4U0X - chain B; structure by X-ray diffraction, 2.03 A resolution.

# Chain B
Name: ADC-7 beta-lactamase
Source organism: Acinetobacter baumannii
Notes: EC 3.5.2.6
Reference sequence: Q6DRA1 (Q6DRA1_ACIBA); residues 0-359 here correspond to UniProt positions 24-383 (UniProt number = residue number + 24)
Amino-acid sequence (360 residues; numbered 0 to 359; the number before each row is that of its first residue; numbering starts at 0):
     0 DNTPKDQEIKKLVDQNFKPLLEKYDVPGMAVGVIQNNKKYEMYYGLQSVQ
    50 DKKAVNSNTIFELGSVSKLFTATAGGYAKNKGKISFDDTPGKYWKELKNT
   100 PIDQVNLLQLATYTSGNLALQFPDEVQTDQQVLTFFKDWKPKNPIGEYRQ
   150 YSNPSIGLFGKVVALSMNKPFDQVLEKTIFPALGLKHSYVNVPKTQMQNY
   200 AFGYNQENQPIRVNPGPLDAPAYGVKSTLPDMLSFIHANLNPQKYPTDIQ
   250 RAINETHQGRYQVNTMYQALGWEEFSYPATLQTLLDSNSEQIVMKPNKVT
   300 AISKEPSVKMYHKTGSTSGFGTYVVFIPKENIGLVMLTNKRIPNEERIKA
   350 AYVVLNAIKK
Disordered / not traced: 0, 359
Covalently attached groups: compound ZXM linked to Ser64
Small-molecule neighbours: ZXM (1-{(2R)-2-(dihydroxyboranyl)-2-[(thiophen-2-ylacetyl)amino]ethyl}-1H-1,2,3-triazole-4-carboxylic acid): Gly63, Lys67, Leu119, Gln120, Tyr150, Asn152, Tyr222, Lys312, Thr313, Gly314, Ser315, Thr316, Ser317, Arg340
From the paper describing this entry:
  - binding site for ZXM: Ser64, Gln120, Asn152, Ser315, Ser317, Arg340
  - catalytic residues: Ser64, Ser315

# Summary
Covalently linked compound ZXM: at Ser64. From the paper: catalytic residues Ser64 and Ser315; a binding site
for ZXM at Ser64, Gln120 and Asn152 among others.
Chain B is ADC-7 beta-lactamase (Acinetobacter baumannii); the structure, Structure of ADC-7 beta-lactamase in
complex with boronic acid inhibitor S02030, was determined by X-ray diffraction, deposited together with 4U0T.
